5WQE - chains A and B; structure by X-ray diffraction, 3.13 A resolution.

# Chain A
Protein: CRISPR-associated endonuclease C2c1
From: Alicyclobacillus acidoterrestris
Notes: EC 3.1.-.-
Reference sequence: T0D7A2 (C2C1_ALIAG); numbering as in UniProt (aligned over 1-1129)
Chain sequence (1137 residues; numbered 1 to 1137; the number before each row is that of its first residue):
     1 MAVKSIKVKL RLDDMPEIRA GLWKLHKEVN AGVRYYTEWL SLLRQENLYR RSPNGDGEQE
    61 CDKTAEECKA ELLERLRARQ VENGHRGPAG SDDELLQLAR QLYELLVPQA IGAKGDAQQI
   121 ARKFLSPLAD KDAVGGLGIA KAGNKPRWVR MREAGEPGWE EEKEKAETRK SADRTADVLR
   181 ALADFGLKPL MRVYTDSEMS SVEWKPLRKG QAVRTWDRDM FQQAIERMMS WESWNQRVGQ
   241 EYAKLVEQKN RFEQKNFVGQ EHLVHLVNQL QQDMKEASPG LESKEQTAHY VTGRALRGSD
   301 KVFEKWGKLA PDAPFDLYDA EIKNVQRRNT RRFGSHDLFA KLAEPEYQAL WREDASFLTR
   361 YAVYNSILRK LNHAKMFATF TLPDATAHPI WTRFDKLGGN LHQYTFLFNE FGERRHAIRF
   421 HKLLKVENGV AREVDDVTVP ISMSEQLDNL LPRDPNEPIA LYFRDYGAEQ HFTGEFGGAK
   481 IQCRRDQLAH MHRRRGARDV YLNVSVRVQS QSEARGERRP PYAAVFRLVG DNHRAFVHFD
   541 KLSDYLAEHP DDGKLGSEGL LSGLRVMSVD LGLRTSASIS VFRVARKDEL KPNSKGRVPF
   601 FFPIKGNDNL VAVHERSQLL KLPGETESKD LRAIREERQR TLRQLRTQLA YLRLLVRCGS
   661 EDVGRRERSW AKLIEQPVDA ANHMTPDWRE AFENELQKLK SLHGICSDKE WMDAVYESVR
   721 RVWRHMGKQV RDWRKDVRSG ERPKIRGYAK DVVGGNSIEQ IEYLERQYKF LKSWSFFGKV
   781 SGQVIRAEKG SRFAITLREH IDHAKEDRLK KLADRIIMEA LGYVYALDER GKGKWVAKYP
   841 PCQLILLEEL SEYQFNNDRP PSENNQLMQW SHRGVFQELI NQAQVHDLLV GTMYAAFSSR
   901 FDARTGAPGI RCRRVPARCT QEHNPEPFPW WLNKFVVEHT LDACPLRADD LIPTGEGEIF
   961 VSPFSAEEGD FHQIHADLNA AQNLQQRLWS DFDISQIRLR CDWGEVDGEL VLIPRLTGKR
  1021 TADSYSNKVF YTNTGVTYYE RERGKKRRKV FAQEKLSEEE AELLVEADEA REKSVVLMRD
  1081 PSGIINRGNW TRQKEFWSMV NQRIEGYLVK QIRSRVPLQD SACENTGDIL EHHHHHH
Not modelled in the structure: 1, 54-58, 135-173, 278-291, 493-495, 916-947, 1044-1053, 1116-1137
Construct notes: expression tag (1130-1137)
Modified positions: Mse1, Mse151 (selenomethionine); Mse15, Mse191, Mse199, Mse220, Mse228, Mse229, Mse274, Mse376, Mse443, Mse491, Mse567, Mse684, Mse712, Mse726, Mse818, Mse868, Mse893, Mse1078, Mse1099 (selenomethionine; parent Met)
Curated features (UniProtKB/Swiss-Prot):
  - region: Mse1 to Asp14 (WED-I (OBD-I) domain), Lys4 to Lys9 (Binds sgRNA), Gln118 to Arg122 (Binds DNA protospacer adjacent motif (PAM) on target DNA), Gly143, Asn144 (Binds DNA protospacer adjacent motif (PAM) on target DNA), Ser442 to Gln446 (Binds sgRNA), Leu573, Arg574 (Binds non-target ssDNA), Lys629 to Cys658 (Bridge helix domain), Arg742 to Arg746 (Binds sgRNA), Val753, Gly754 (Binds sgRNA), Arg792 to Thr796 (Binds sgRNA), His800 to Glu819 (Binds sgRNA), Trp835 to Tyr839 (Binds sgRNA), Phe897 to Arg900 (Binds non-target ssDNA), Gln973 to Leu978 (Binds sgRNA), His975 to Asp993 (RuvC-III domain)
  - active site (For DNase activity of RuvC domain): Asp570, Glu848, Asp977
  - binding site (phosphate): Ser899, Arg911
  - site: Asn400 (Binds DNA protospacer adjacent motif (PAM) on target DNA), Arg415 (Binds sgRNA), Gly478 (Binds 'phosphate lock' on target strand DNA), Arg484 (Binds sgRNA), Tyr501 (Binds sgRNA), Arg507 (Binds 'phosphate lock' on target strand DNA), Phe600 (Binds sgRNA), His614 (Binds sgRNA), Arg734 (Binds sgRNA), Gln767 (Binds sgRNA), Tyr825 (Binds sgRNA), Tyr853 (Disrupts base stacking adjacent to scissile phosphate), Gln882 (Binds sgRNA), Gln982 (Binds sgRNA)
  - mutagenesis: Gln118 to Gln119 (Greatly reduces cleavage of target DNA), Arg122 (R122A: Nearly complete loss of cleavage of target DNA), Gly143 (G143P: Nearly complete loss of cleavage of target DNA), Trp391 (W391A: Significantly reduces cleavage of target DNA), Gly478 (G478P: No cleavage of target DNA), Gln482 (Q482A: Reduces cleavage of target DNA), Arg485 (R485A: Reduces cleavage of target DNA), Arg507 (R507A: Greatly reduces cleavage of target DNA), Asp570 (D570A: Nearly complete loss of cleavage of target DNA. No DNA cleavage; when associated with A-848 and A-977), Arg574 (R574A: Reduces cleavage of target DNA), Glu848 (E848A: Nearly complete loss of cleavage of target DNA. No DNA cleavage; when associated with A-570 and A-977), Tyr853 (Y853A: Nearly complete loss of cleavage of target DNA), 6 further mutagenesis entries in UniProt
What the authors report for this chain:
  - binding site for the 112-nt RNA strand (chain B): Lys4, Ser5, Lys7, Lys9, Trp391, Arg415, Ser442, Mse443, Gln446, Gln482, Arg484, Arg485, Tyr501, Asn503, Arg731, Arg734, Val737, Arg738, Pro743, Lys744, Arg746, Val753, Gly754, Leu764, Thr796, His800, His803, Asp807, Lys810, Lys811, Asp814, Arg815, Glu819, Tyr825, Trp835, Tyr839, Asn881, Gln882
  - mutagenesis - W391A, Q482A, R485A, R911A, R1000A, R1015A: decreased catalytic activity
  - catalytic residues: Asp570, Glu848, Asp977

# Chain B
Molecule: 112-nt RNA strand
Sequence (112 nucleotides; each row starts with the number of its first residue; numbering starts at 0):
     0 GGUCUAGAGG ACAGAAUUUU UCAACGGGUG UGCCAAUGGC CACUUUCCAG GUGGCAAAGC
    60 CCGUUGAGCU UCUCAAAUCU GAGAAGUGGC ACGAGAAGGG GAGGAGAAAG UA
Not modelled in the structure: 0, 14-22, 45-46, 56-57, 63-85, 97-111

# Interface between chain A and chain B
Pairs across the interface (131; chain A residue first):
  Val3(A) - G92(B)  hydrogen bond to the base
  Lys4(A) - G92(B)  salt bridge to the phosphate
  Ser5(A) - G92(B)  hydrogen bond to the sugar
  Ser5(A) - A93(B)  hydrogen bond to the sugar
  Lys7(A) - A93(B)  hydrogen bond to the phosphate
  Lys7(A) - G94(B)  salt bridge to the phosphate
  Lys9(A) - G29(B)  phosphate contact
  Lys9(A) - U30(B)  salt bridge to the phosphate
  Arg11(A) - U28(B)  salt bridge to the phosphate
  Trp234(A) - A96(B)  sugar contact
  Trp391(A) - A95(B)  phosphate contact
  Arg415(A) - G26(B)  phosphate contact
  Arg415(A) - G27(B)  salt bridge to the phosphate
  Ser442(A) - U28(B)  hydrogen bond to the phosphate
  Ser442(A) - G29(B)  hydrogen bond to the phosphate
  Mse443(A) - G27(B)  phosphate contact
  Mse443(A) - U28(B)  hydrogen bond to the phosphate
  Mse443(A) - G29(B)  base contact
  Ser444(A) - G29(B)  base contact
  Glu445(A) - G29(B)  base contact
  Gln446(A) - G29(B)  hydrogen bond to the base
  Gln446(A) - C91(B)  base contact
  Lys480(A) - G94(B)  sugar contact
  Arg484(A) - G31(B)  salt bridge to the phosphate
  Arg485(A) - A96(B)  salt bridge to the phosphate
  Tyr501(A) - G29(B)  sugar contact
  Tyr501(A) - U30(B)  hydrogen bond to the phosphate
  Asn503(A) - A93(B)  hydrogen bond to the sugar
  Arg597(A) - G6(B)  base contact
  Pro599(A) - G6(B)  phosphate contact
  Phe600(A) - A5(B)  sugar contact
  Phe600(A) - G6(B)  hydrogen bond to the phosphate
  His614(A) - A5(B)  sugar contact
  His614(A) - G6(B)  salt bridge to the phosphate
  Glu615(A) - A7(B)  sugar contact
  Arg616(A) - G8(B)  base contact
  Ser617(A) - A5(B)  base contact
  Gln618(A) - A7(B)  sugar contact
  Gln618(A) - G8(B)  hydrogen bond to the base
  Gln618(A) - G9(B)  sugar contact
  Leu619(A) - A10(B)  sugar contact
  Ile634(A) - A34(B)  base contact
  Trp723(A) - C47(B)  base contact
  Gly727(A) - C47(B)  hydrogen bond to the sugar
  Val730(A) - C47(B)  sugar contact
  Val730(A) - A48(B)  sugar contact
  Arg731(A) - C47(B)  salt bridge to the phosphate
  Arg731(A) - A48(B)  phosphate contact
  Arg734(A) - U36(B)  base contact
  Arg734(A) - G49(B)  salt bridge to the phosphate
  Arg738(A) - G37(B)  phosphate contact
  Arg738(A) - G38(B)  salt bridge to the phosphate
  Arg738(A) - G49(B)  salt bridge to the phosphate
  Ser739(A) - G37(B)  sugar contact
  Ser739(A) - G38(B)  phosphate contact
  Arg742(A) - A34(B)  sugar contact
  Arg742(A) - A35(B)  salt bridge to the phosphate
  Pro743(A) - A34(B)  hydrogen bond to the sugar
  Lys744(A) - A34(B)  sugar contact
  Lys744(A) - A35(B)  base contact
  Ile745(A) - C33(B)  sugar contact
  Ile745(A) - A34(B)  phosphate contact
  Ile745(A) - A35(B)  hydrogen bond to the base
  Ile745(A) - G87(B)  hydrogen bond to the base
  Arg746(A) - C60(B)  salt bridge to the phosphate
  Arg746(A) - G87(B)  hydrogen bond to the base
  Gly747(A) - G87(B)  hydrogen bond to the sugar
  Gly747(A) - G88(B)  sugar contact
  Tyr748(A) - G88(B)  sugar contact
  Val752(A) - A34(B)  phosphate contact
  Val753(A) - A34(B)  hydrogen bond to the phosphate
  Gly754(A) - A34(B)  hydrogen bond to the phosphate
  Gly755(A) - C33(B)  phosphate contact
  Asn756(A) - C32(B)  hydrogen bond to the sugar
  Gln760(A) - C33(B)  phosphate contact
  Gln760(A) - A34(B)  sugar contact
  Tyr763(A) - U36(B)  base contact
  Leu764(A) - U36(B)  base contact
  Gln767(A) - U36(B)  hydrogen bond to the base
  Leu771(A) - A48(B)  sugar contact
  Trp774(A) - C47(B)  hydrogen bond to the base
  Trp774(A) - A48(B)  hydrogen bond to the sugar
  Ser775(A) - A48(B)  hydrogen bond to the sugar
  Val784(A) - C47(B)  base contact
  Ser791(A) - G50(B)  hydrogen bond to the sugar
  Arg792(A) - G50(B)  phosphate contact
  Phe793(A) - A48(B)  sugar contact
  Phe793(A) - G49(B)  sugar contact
  Phe793(A) - G50(B)  phosphate contact
  Ala794(A) - G50(B)  hydrogen bond to the phosphate
  Ile795(A) - G50(B)  hydrogen bond to the phosphate
  Thr796(A) - U36(B)  sugar contact
  Thr796(A) - G37(B)  hydrogen bond to the phosphate
  Leu797(A) - U36(B)  base contact
  His800(A) - C32(B)  salt bridge to the phosphate
  His800(A) - C33(B)  salt bridge to the phosphate
  His800(A) - A35(B)  sugar contact
  His800(A) - U36(B)  sugar contact
  His803(A) - G31(B)  hydrogen bond to the phosphate
  His803(A) - C32(B)  salt bridge to the phosphate
  Glu806(A) - A93(B)  phosphate contact
  Asp807(A) - G31(B)  hydrogen bond to the base
  Asp807(A) - C32(B)  hydrogen bond to the sugar
  Asp807(A) - A90(B)  base contact
  Lys810(A) - A90(B)  sugar contact
  Lys810(A) - C91(B)  hydrogen bond to the sugar
  Lys810(A) - G92(B)  hydrogen bond to the phosphate
  Lys810(A) - A93(B)  salt bridge to the phosphate
  Lys811(A) - C32(B)  base contact
  Lys811(A) - C89(B)  hydrogen bond to the base
  Lys811(A) - A90(B)  sugar contact
  Asp814(A) - A90(B)  sugar contact
  Asp814(A) - C91(B)  phosphate contact
  Arg815(A) - G8(B)  hydrogen bond to the base
  Glu819(A) - G8(B)  hydrogen bond to the base
  Tyr825(A) - G88(B)  phosphate contact
  Tyr825(A) - C89(B)  hydrogen bond to the phosphate
  Gly831(A) - G88(B)  phosphate contact
  Gly833(A) - C89(B)  phosphate contact
  Trp835(A) - A90(B)  hydrogen bond to the phosphate
  Tyr839(A) - A7(B)  phosphate contact
  Tyr839(A) - G8(B)  hydrogen bond to the phosphate
  Asn881(A) - G92(B)  base contact
  Gln882(A) - C91(B)  hydrogen bond to the phosphate
  Arg913(A) - C11(B)  sugar contact
  His972(A) - U4(B)  salt bridge to the phosphate
  His972(A) - A5(B)  salt bridge to the phosphate
  Gln973(A) - C3(B)  hydrogen bond to the sugar
  Gln973(A) - U4(B)  hydrogen bond to the phosphate
  His975(A) - A10(B)  sugar contact
  Gln982(A) - A5(B)  hydrogen bond to the sugar
Also at the interface, not in a pair above, chain A (99 interface residues in all): His388, Pro389, Gln482, Ser505, Val598, Leu620, Val737, Ala804, Val824, Lys838, Glu878, Ala903, Phe971, Ile974, Leu978
Also at the interface, not in a pair above, chain B (39 interface residues in all): U51, C59
Interface features reported in the paper:
  - pairs named by the authors: Gln446(A)-C91(B) (pi stacking), Gln482(A)-G94(B), Val737(A)-U36(B), Arg738(A)-U36(B), Pro743(A)-A34(B), Lys744(A)-A35(B) (pi stacking), Arg746(A)-G87(B) (pi stacking), Val753(A)-A34(B), Gly754(A)-A34(B) (backbone contact), Leu764(A)-U36(B), His800(A)-U36(B) (pi stacking), Asp807(A)-G31(B) (hydrogen bond), Lys811(A)-C89(B) (hydrogen bond), Arg815(A)-G8(B), Glu819(A)-G8(B)
  - interface residues, chain A: Lys4(A), Ser5(A), Lys7(A), Lys9(A), Trp391(A), Arg415(A), Ser442(A), Mse443(A), Arg484(A), Arg485(A), Tyr501(A), Asn503(A), Arg731(A), Arg734(A), Arg738(A), Thr796(A), His800(A), His803(A), Lys810(A), Asp814(A), Tyr825(A), Trp835(A), Tyr839(A), Asn881(A), Gln882(A)

# Summary
The interface between chain A and chain B involves 99 residues on one side and 39 on the other; the contacts
include 44 hydrogen bonds and 20 salt bridges. Polar contacts include Val3(A)-G92(B), Gln446(A)-G29(B) and
Gln618(A)-G8(B). The authors report pi stacking between Gln446(A) and C91(B), Lys744(A) and A35(B) and
Arg746(A) and G87(B) among others; contacts between Gln482(A) and G94(B), Val737(A) and U36(B) and Arg738(A)
and U36(B) among others; a backbone contact between Gly754(A) and A34(B). The paper reports catalytic residues
Asp570(A), Glu848(A) and Asp977(A); W391A, Q482A and R485A of chain A, among others, reduce catalytic
activity; 6 substitutions were tested in all.
Chain A is CRISPR-associated endonuclease C2c1 (Alicyclobacillus acidoterrestris) and chain B is a 112-nt RNA
strand; the structure, Crystal structure of Alicyclobacillus acidoterrestris C2c1 in complex with single-guide
RNA at 3.1 Angstrom resolution, was determined by X-ray diffraction.
